PDB entry 5HTO | X-ray diffraction, 1.90 A resolution | chains B and C of the 6 polymer chains in the assembly

Chain B:
Protein: L-lactate dehydrogenase
From: Plasmodium vivax
Notes: EC 1.1.1.27
UniProt: Q4PRK9 (Q4PRK9_PLAVI); residues 1-316 here = UniProt positions 1-316
Amino-acid sequence (346 residues; row label = number of the first residue in the row; numbers below 1 keep their minus sign (Met-29 is residue -29)):
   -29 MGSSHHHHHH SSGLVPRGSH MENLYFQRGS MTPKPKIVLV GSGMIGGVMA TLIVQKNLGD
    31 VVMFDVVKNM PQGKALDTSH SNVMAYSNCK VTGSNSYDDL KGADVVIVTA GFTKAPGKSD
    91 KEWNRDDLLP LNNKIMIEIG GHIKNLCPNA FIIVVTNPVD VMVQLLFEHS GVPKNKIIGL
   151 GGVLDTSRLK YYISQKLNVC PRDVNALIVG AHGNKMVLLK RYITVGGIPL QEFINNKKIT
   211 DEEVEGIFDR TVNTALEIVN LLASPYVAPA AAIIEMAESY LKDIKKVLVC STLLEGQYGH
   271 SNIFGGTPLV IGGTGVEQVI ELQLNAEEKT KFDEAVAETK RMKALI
Not modelled in the structure: -29 to 3, 85-94
Sequence notes: expression tag (-29 to 0)

Chain C:
Molecule: 34-nt DNA strand
Sequence (34 nucleotides; numbered 2 to 35; the number before each row is that of its first residue):
     2 TTCGATTGGA TTGTGCCGGA AGTGCTGGCT CGAA
Bound ions: Mg2+ near DT8 (its only coordinating residue here)

Chain B / chain C interface:
Residue-residue contacts (16; chain B residue first):
  Gly13(B) - DG9(C)  phosphate contact
  Gly13(B) - DG10(C)  phosphate contact
  Met14(B) - DG10(C)  hydrogen bond to the phosphate
  Asp35(B) - DG9(C)  phosphate contact
  Val36(B) - DT7(C)  base contact
  Val36(B) - DT8(C)  base contact
  Val37(B) - DG9(C)  base contact
  Lys38(B) - DT7(C)  base contact
  Met40(B) - DG9(C)  sugar contact
  Lys44(B) - DG10(C)  salt bridge to the phosphate
  Thr79(B) - DG9(C)  phosphate contact
  Ala80(B) - DT8(C)  base contact
  Ala80(B) - DG9(C)  phosphate contact
  Gly81(B) - DT8(C)  sugar contact
  Phe82(B) - DT8(C)  base contact
  Ile105(B) - DT8(C)  base contact
Interface residues without a listed pair, chain B (15 interface residues in all): Gly11, Ser12

Summary:
15 residues of chain B and 4 residues of chain C are in contact; the contacts include 1 hydrogen bond and 1
salt bridge. Polar contacts include Met14(B)-DG10(C) and Lys44(B)-DG10(C).
Chain B is L-lactate dehydrogenase (Plasmodium vivax) and chain C is a 34-nt DNA strand; the structure,
Crystal structure of Plasmodium Vivax LDH in complex with a DNA aptamer called pL1 (tetrameric LDH ..., was
determined by X-ray diffraction (same publication as 5HRU and 5HS4).
